Entry 3W82 (X-ray diffraction, 2.76 A resolution); this record covers chain A.

# Chain A
Protein: Alpha-L-iduronidase
Source organism: Homo sapiens
Notes: EC 3.2.1.76
Reference sequence: P35475 (IDUA_HUMAN); residue numbers follow UniProt; this construct covers 27-653
Chain sequence (627 residues; row label = number of the first residue in the row):
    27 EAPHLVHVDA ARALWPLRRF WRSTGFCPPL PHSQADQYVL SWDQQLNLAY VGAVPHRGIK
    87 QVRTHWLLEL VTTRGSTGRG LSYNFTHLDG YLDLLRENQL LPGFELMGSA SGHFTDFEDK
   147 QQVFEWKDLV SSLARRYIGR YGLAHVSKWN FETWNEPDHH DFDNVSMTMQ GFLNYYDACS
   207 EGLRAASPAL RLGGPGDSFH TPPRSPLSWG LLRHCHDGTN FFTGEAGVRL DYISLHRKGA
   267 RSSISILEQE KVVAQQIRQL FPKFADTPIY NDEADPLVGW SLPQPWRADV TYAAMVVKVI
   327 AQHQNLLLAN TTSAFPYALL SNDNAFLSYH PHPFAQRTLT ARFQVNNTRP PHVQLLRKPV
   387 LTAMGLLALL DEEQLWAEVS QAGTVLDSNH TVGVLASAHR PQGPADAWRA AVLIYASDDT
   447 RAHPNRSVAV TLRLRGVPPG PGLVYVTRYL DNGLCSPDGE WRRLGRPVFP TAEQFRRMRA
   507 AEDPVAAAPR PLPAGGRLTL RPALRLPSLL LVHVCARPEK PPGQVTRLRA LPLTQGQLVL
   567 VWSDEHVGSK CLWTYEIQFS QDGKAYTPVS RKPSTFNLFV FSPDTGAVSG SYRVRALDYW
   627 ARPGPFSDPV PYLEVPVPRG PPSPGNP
Not modelled in the structure: 643-653
Swiss-Prot annotation at these positions:
  - active site: Glu182 (Proton donor), Glu299 (Nucleophile)
  - binding site (alpha-D-mannopyranose): Pro54, Leu56, His58, Trp306, Arg488, Arg492
  - binding site (alpha-L-iduronate): His91, Asn181, Glu182, Lys264, Glu299, Gly305, Asp349, Arg363
  - binding site (beta-D-mannose): Arg492
  - glycosylation (N-linked (GlcNAc...) asparagine): Asn110, Asn190, Asn336, Asn372, Asn415, Asn451
Disulfides: Cys541-Cys577
Covalently attached groups: N-acetylglucosamine (NAG) linked to Asn110, Asn415; glycan linked to Asn372
Small-molecule neighbours: alpha-L-idopyranuronic acid (IDR): Cys53, His91, Asn181, Glu182, Lys264, Glu299, Asp301, Val304, Gly305, Trp306, Asp349, Phe352, Arg363
Reported in the primary citation:
  - post-translational modification sites: Asn372
  - catalytic residues: Glu182, Glu299 (proposed by the authors, not directly observed)
  - binding site for alpha-L-idopyranuronic acid: His91, Asn181, Glu182, Lys264, Glu299, Gly305, Trp306, Asp349, Arg363
  - specificity-determining residues: Lys264
  - binding site for phosphate ion: His185, His226, Arg230
  - disease-associated variants - W306L (citing earlier work)

# Summary
Ligands of chain A: alpha-L-idopyranuronic acid. N-acetylglucosamine is covalently linked to Asn110 and
Asn415. UniProt lists active-site residues Glu182 and Glu299, 6 alpha-D-mannopyranose-binding residues, 8
alpha-L-iduronate-binding residues and beta-D-mannose-binding residue Arg492. From the paper: catalytic
residues Glu182 and Glu299; a binding site for alpha-L-idopyranuronic acid at His91, Asn181 and Glu182 among
others.
Chain A is Alpha-L-iduronidase (Homo sapiens); the structure, Human alpha-L-iduronidase in complex with
iduronic acid, was determined by X-ray diffraction.
